PDB entry 8U6R | X-ray diffraction, 2.87 A resolution | chains A and B

[Chain A]
Protein: Reverse transcriptase/ribonuclease H
From: Human immunodeficiency virus 1
Notes: EC 2.7.7.49, 2.7.7.7, 3.1.26.13
UniProtKB: P03366 (POL_HV1B1); residues 1-552 here correspond to UniProt positions 600-1151 (UniProt number = residue number + 599)
Sequence (554 residues; numbered -1 to 552; the number before each row is that of its first residue; numbers below 1 keep their minus sign (Met-1 is residue -1)):
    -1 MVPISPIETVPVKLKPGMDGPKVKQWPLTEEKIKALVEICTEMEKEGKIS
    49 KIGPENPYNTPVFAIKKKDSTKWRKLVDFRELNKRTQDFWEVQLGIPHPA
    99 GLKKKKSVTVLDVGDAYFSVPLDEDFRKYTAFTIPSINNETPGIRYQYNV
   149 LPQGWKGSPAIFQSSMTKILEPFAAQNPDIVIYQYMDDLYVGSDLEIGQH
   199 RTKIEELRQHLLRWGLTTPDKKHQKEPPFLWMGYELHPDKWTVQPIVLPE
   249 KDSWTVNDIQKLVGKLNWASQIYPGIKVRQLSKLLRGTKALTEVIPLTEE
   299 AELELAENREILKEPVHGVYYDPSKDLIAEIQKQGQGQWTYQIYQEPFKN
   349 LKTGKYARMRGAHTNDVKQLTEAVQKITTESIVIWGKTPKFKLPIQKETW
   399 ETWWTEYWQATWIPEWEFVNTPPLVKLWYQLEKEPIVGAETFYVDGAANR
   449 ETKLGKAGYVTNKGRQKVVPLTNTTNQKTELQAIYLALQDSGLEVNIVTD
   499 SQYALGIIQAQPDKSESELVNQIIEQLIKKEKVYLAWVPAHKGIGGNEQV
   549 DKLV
Disordered / not traced: -1 to 1, 67-68, 137-139
Sequence notes: expression tag (-1 to 0); engineered mutation Ala172 (Lys771 in P03366), Ala173 (Lys772 in P03366), Ser280 (Cys879 in P03366)
UniProt features mapped onto this chain:
  - region: Phe227 to His235 (RT 'primer grip')
  - motif: Trp398 to Trp414 (Tryptophan repeat motif)
  - binding site (Mg(2+)): Asp110, Asp185, Asp186, Asp443, Glu478, Asp498, Asp549
  - site: Trp401 (Essential for RT p66/p51 heterodimerization), Trp414 (Essential for RT p66/p51 heterodimerization), Phe440, Tyr441 (Cleavage)
Ligand contacts: VP2 (3-(2-{[(4R)-2-cyanoindolizin-8-yl]oxy}phenoxy)-N-(2,2-difluoroethyl)propanamide): Leu100, Lys101, Lys102, Lys103, Val106, Val108, Val179, Tyr181, Tyr188, Val189, Gly190, Phe227, Trp229, Leu234, His235, Pro236, Tyr318

[Chain B]
Protein: p51 RT
From: Human immunodeficiency virus 1
UniProtKB: P03366 (POL_HV1B1); residues 1-428 here correspond to UniProt positions 600-1027 (UniProt number = residue number + 599)
Sequence (428 residues; each row starts with the number of its first residue):
     1 PISPIETVPVKLKPGMDGPKVKQWPLTEEKIKALVEICTEMEKEGKISKI
    51 GPENPYNTPVFAIKKKDSTKWRKLVDFRELNKRTQDFWEVQLGIPHPAGL
   101 KKKKSVTVLDVGDAYFSVPLDEDFRKYTAFTIPSINNETPGIRYQYNVLP
   151 QGWKGSPAIFQSSMTKILEPFKKQNPDIVIYQYMDDLYVGSDLEIGQHRT
   201 KIEELRQHLLRWGLTTPDKKHQKEPPFLWMGYELHPDKWTVQPIVLPEKD
   251 SWTVNDIQKLVGKLNWASQIYPGIKVRQLSKLLRGTKALTEVIPLTEEAE
   301 LELAENREILKEPVHGVYYDPSKDLIAEIQKQGQGQWTYQIYQEPFKNLK
   351 TGKYARMRGAHTNDVKQLTEAVQKITTESIVIWGKTPKFKLPIQKETWET
   401 WWTEYWQATWIPEWEFVNTPPLVKLWYQ
Disordered / not traced: 1-4, 66-67, 219-232, 428
Sequence notes: engineered mutation Ser280 (Cys879 in P03366)
UniProt features mapped onto this chain:
  - region: Phe227 to His235 (RT 'primer grip')
  - motif: Trp398 to Trp414 (Tryptophan repeat motif)
  - binding site (Mg(2+)): Asp110, Asp185, Asp186
  - site (Essential for RT p66/p51 heterodimerization): Trp401, Trp414

[How chain A and chain B interact]
Contacting residue pairs (84):
  Pro9(A) - Glu53(B)
  Gln85(A) - Glu53(B)  hydrogen bond (side chain-backbone)
  Asp86(A) - Lys20(B)  salt bridge
  Asp86(A) - Pro55(B)
  Phe87(A) - Pro52(B)
  Phe87(A) - Glu53(B)
  Phe87(A) - Pro55(B)
  Trp88(A) - Pro52(B)  hydrogen bond (backbone-backbone)
  Trp88(A) - Asn54(B)
  Trp88(A) - Pro55(B)
  Trp88(A) - Pro140(B)  hydrophobic
  Trp88(A) - Gly141(B)
  Trp88(A) - Arg143(B)
  Gly93(A) - Asn137(B)
  Ile94(A) - Asn137(B)  hydrogen bond (backbone-side chain)
  Pro95(A) - Asn136(B)
  His96(A) - Asn136(B)  hydrogen bond (backbone-side chain)
  Gly99(A) - Asn136(B)
  Ala158(A) - Pro52(B)
  Gln161(A) - Pro140(B)
  Ser162(A) - Pro52(B)
  Tyr181(A) - Glu138(B)
  Gln373(A) - Gln394(B)
  Gln373(A) - Thr397(B)
  Gln373(A) - Thr400(B)
  Ile380(A) - Leu26(B)
  Val381(A) - Ile135(B)
  Val381(A) - Asn136(B)  hydrogen bond (backbone-backbone)
  Ile382(A) - Ile135(B)
  Ile382(A) - Asn136(B)
  Trp383(A) - Ile135(B)
  Gly384(A) - Thr27(B)
  Gly384(A) - Glu28(B)  hydrogen bond (backbone-backbone)
  Gly384(A) - Ile135(B)
  Trp402(A) - Lys331(B)  hydrogen bond (backbone-side chain)
  Tyr405(A) - Lys331(B)  hydrogen bond (backbone-side chain)
  Trp406(A) - Lys331(B)
  Trp406(A) - Val417(B)
  Trp406(A) - Asn418(B)
  Trp406(A) - Thr419(B)
  Trp406(A) - Pro420(B)
  Trp406(A) - Pro421(B)
  Gln407(A) - Lys331(B)  hydrogen bond (backbone-side chain)
  Gln407(A) - Pro392(B)
  Gln407(A) - Ile393(B)
  Gln407(A) - Gln394(B)  hydrogen bond (side chain-backbone)
  Ala408(A) - Trp337(B)  hydrophobic
  Ala408(A) - Asp364(B)
  Ala408(A) - Pro392(B)  hydrogen bond (backbone-backbone)
  Thr409(A) - Asp364(B)
  Trp410(A) - Asn363(B)
  Trp410(A) - Trp401(B)  hydrophobic
  Glu432(A) - Lys259(B)  salt bridge
  Pro433(A) - Asn255(B)
  Pro433(A) - Leu289(B)  hydrophobic
  Ile434(A) - Thr290(B)
  Val435(A) - Thr290(B)
  Thr439(A) - Ala288(B)
  Thr439(A) - Leu289(B)  hydrogen bond (side chain-backbone)
  Tyr441(A) - Val254(B)
  Tyr441(A) - Gln258(B)
  Tyr441(A) - Thr286(B)
  Tyr441(A) - Lys287(B)  hydrogen bond (side chain-backbone)
  Thr459(A) - Thr286(B)
  Asn460(A) - Thr286(B)
  Asn460(A) - Lys287(B)
  Asn460(A) - Ala288(B)
  Asn494(A) - Leu289(B)
  Val496(A) - Leu289(B)  hydrophobic
  Gln500(A) - Leu422(B)
  Leu503(A) - Leu422(B)  hydrophobic
  Gln507(A) - Leu422(B)
  Tyr532(A) - Asn255(B)  hydrogen bond
  Tyr532(A) - Lys259(B)  hydrogen bond
  Tyr532(A) - Leu289(B)  hydrophobic
  Val536(A) - Gln258(B)
  Pro537(A) - Gly262(B)
  Lys540(A) - Ser280(B)
  Gly541(A) - Ser280(B)
  Ile542(A) - Ser280(B)
  Ile542(A) - Leu283(B)
  Gly543(A) - Leu283(B)
  Gly543(A) - Arg284(B)
  Gly544(A) - Thr286(B)
Other interface residues (no listed pair), chain A (59 interface residues in all): Val8, Leu100, Ile159, Glu370, Thr376, Thr377, Thr403, Val458, Ala534, Trp535, Gln547
Other interface residues (no listed pair), chain B (53 interface residues in all): Pro25, Val261, Asn265, Lys281, Val365, Leu368, Glu396, Tyr405, Trp426

[Summary]
The interface between chain A and chain B involves 59 residues on one side and 53 on the other; the contacts
include 15 hydrogen bonds and 2 salt bridges. Polar contacts include Asp86(A)-Lys20(B), Glu432(A)-Lys259(B)
and Gln85(A)-Glu53(B). Bound to chain A: compound VP2.
Here chain A is Reverse transcriptase/ribonuclease H and chain B is p51 RT, both from Human immunodeficiency
virus 1. Entry 8U6R (Crystal Structure of HIV-1 Reverse Transcriptase in Complex with
3-(2-((2-cyanoindolizin-8-yl)oxy)phenoxy)-N-(2,2-difluoroethyl)propanamide (JLJ756), a non-nucleoside
inhibitor) was determined by X-ray diffraction, deposited together with 8U69, 8U6A, 8U6B, 8U6C, 8U6D, 8U6E and
14 further entries.
